Entry 4BX6 (X-ray diffraction, 1.59 A resolution); this record covers chains A and B of the 4 polymer chains in the assembly.

# Chain A
Molecule: Streptavidin
Source organism: Streptomyces avidinii
Reference sequence: P22629 (SAV_STRAV); residues 13-139 here correspond to UniProt positions 37-163 (UniProt number = residue number + 24)
Amino-acid sequence (127 residues; numbered 13 to 139; the number before each row is that of its first residue):
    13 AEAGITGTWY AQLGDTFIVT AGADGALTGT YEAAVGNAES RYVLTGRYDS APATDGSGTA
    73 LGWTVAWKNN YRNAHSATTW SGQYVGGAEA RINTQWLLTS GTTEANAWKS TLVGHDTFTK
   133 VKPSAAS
Disordered / not traced: 13-15, 135-139
Differences from the reference sequence: engineered mutation Ala23 (Asn47 in P22629), Asp27 (Ser51 in P22629), Ala45 (Ser69 in P22629)

# Chain B
Molecule: Streptavidin
Source organism: Streptomyces avidinii
Reference sequence: P22629 (SAV_STRAV); residues 13-139 here correspond to UniProt positions 37-163 (UniProt number = residue number + 24)
Amino-acid sequence (133 residues; each row starts with the number of its first residue):
    13 AEAGITGTWY NQLGSTFIVT AGADGALTGT YESAVGNAES RYVLTGRYDS APATDGSGTA
    73 LGWTVAWKNN YRNAHSATTW SGQYVGGAEA RINTQWLLTS GTTEANAWKS TLVGHDTFTK
   133 VKPSAASEEE EEE
Disordered / not traced: 13-15, 135-145
Differences from the reference sequence: expression tag (140-145)

# Chain A / chain B interface
Contacting residue pairs (86):
  Val55(A) with Arg59(B)
  Thr57(A) with Thr57(B), hydrogen bond; Gly58(B); Arg59(B)
  Gly58(A) with Thr57(B), hydrogen bond (backbone-side chain)
  Arg59(A) with Val55(B); Thr57(B); Thr76(B); Ala78(B)
  Tyr60(A) with Ala78(B)
  Asp61(A) with Lys80(B); Asn85(B), hydrogen bond; His87(B), salt bridge
  Ser62(A) with Lys80(B)
  Ala63(A) with Lys80(B); Asn85(B), hydrogen bond (backbone-side chain); His87(B)
  Pro64(A) with His87(B)
  Ala65(A) with His87(B)
  Gly68(A) with Thr115(B)
  Ser69(A) with Gly113(B); Thr114(B); Thr115(B)
  Gly70(A) with Gly113(B); Thr114(B), hydrogen bond (backbone-backbone)
  Ala72(A) with His87(B); Ser88(B); Ala89(B); Thr111(B); Gly113(B)
  Gly74(A) with Thr76(B), hydrogen bond (backbone-side chain); Thr91(B)
  Trp75(A) with Thr76(B)
  Thr76(A) with Arg59(B); Gly74(B); Trp75(B)
  Ala78(A) with Arg59(B); Tyr60(B)
  Lys80(A) with Asp61(B); Ser62(B); Ala63(B)
  Asn85(A) with Asp61(B), hydrogen bond; Ala63(B), hydrogen bond (side chain-backbone)
  His87(A) with Asp61(B), salt bridge; Ala63(B); Pro64(B); Ala65(B); Ala72(B)
  Ser88(A) with Ala72(B)
  Ala89(A) with Ala72(B); Leu73(B); Ser93(B)
  Thr91(A) with Gly74(B); Thr91(B), hydrogen bond; Trp92(B); Ser93(B)
  Trp92(A) with Thr91(B)
  Ser93(A) with Thr91(B); Leu109(B), hydrogen bond (side chain-backbone); Thr111(B), hydrogen bond
  Gly94(A) with Thr111(B)
  Gln95(A) with Ser112(B); Gly113(B); Thr114(B), hydrogen bond (side chain-backbone); Ser122(B)
  Val97(A) with Glu116(B)
  Gln107(A) with Leu109(B); Thr123(B)
  Trp108(A) with Leu109(B)
  Leu109(A) with Ser93(B), hydrogen bond (backbone-side chain); Gln107(B); Trp108(B); Leu109(B), hydrophobic
  Thr111(A) with Ala72(B); Ser93(B), hydrogen bond; Gly94(B)
  Ser112(A) with Gln95(B)
  Gly113(A) with Gly70(B); Ala72(B); Gln95(B)
  Thr114(A) with Ser69(B); Gly70(B), hydrogen bond (backbone-backbone); Gln95(B), hydrogen bond (backbone-side chain)
  Thr115(A) with Ser69(B)
  Ser122(A) with Gln95(B)
  Thr123(A) with Gln107(B)
Other interface residues (no listed pair), chain A (43 interface residues in all): Asp67, Leu73, Leu110, Ala119
Other interface residues (no listed pair), chain B (41 interface residues in all): Gly68, Leu110

# In short
43 residues of chain A and 41 residues of chain B are in contact, with 16 hydrogen bonds and 2 salt bridges.
Polar contacts include Asp61(A)-His87(B), His87(A)-Asp61(B) and Thr57(A)-Thr57(B).
Chain A is Streptavidin and chain B is Streptavidin, both from Streptomyces avidinii; the structure,
trans-divalent streptavidin, was determined by X-ray diffraction, deposited together with 4BX5 and 4BX7.
